PDB entry 4MA7 | X-ray diffraction, 1.97 A resolution | chains A and L of the 3 polymer chains in the assembly

# Chain A
Name: Major prion protein
Source organism: Mus musculus
UniProtKB: P04925 (PRIO_MOUSE); residues 117-230 here correspond to UniProt positions 116-229 (UniProt number = residue number - 1)
Sequence (114 residues; row label = number of the first residue in the row):
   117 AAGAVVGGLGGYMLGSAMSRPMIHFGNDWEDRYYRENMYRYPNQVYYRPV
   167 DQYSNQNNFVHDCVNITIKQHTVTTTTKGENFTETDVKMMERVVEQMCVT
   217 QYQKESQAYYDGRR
Unresolved in the structure: 117-118, 229-230
Disulfides: Cys179-Cys214
Residues lining bound ligands: Promazine (P2Z): Val122, Gly124, Leu125, Tyr128, Tyr162, Ile182, Gln186, Val189, Thr190
Curated features (UniProtKB/Swiss-Prot):
  - glycosylation (N-linked (GlcNAc...) asparagine): Asn181, Asn197
What the authors report for this chain:
  - binding site for Promazine: Val122, Leu125, Tyr128, Tyr162, Val189, Thr190
  - conformationally variable residues (loop rearrangement, order/disorder transition, side-chain flip): Gly119 to Gly124, Leu125, Tyr128, Lys185
  - contacts within the chain: Ala120-Leu130 (backbone contact), Val121-Met129 (hydrophobic contact), Val122-Leu125 (hydrophobic contact), Leu125-Tyr128 (hydrophobic contact), Leu125-Tyr162 (hydrophobic contact), Tyr128-Arg164, Tyr128-Asp178 (hydrogen bond), Tyr128-Ile182 (hydrophobic contact), Met129-Tyr163, Leu130-Tyr162, Tyr169-Asp178 (hydrogen bond)
  - disease-associated variants - D178N: decreased stability (proposed by the authors, not directly observed)

# Chain L
Name: POM1 light chain
Source organism: Mus musculus
Notes: fragment: Fab
Sequence (213 residues; numbered 1 to 213; the number before each row is that of its first residue):
     1 DIVLTQSPAILSVSPGERVSFSCRASQNIGTSIHWYQQRTNESPRLIIKY
    51 ASESISGIPSRFSGSGSGTDFTLSINSVESEDIADYYCQQSNTWPYTFGG
   101 GTKLELKRADAAPTVSIFPPSSEQLTSGGASVVCFLNNFYPKDINVKWKI
   151 DGSERQNGVLNSETDQDSKDSTYSMSSTLTLTKDEYERHNTYTCEATHKT
   201 STSPIVKSFNRNE
Disulfides: Cys23-Cys88, Cys134-Cys194

# Interface between chain A and chain L
Contacting residue pairs (14; chain A residue first):
  Phe141(A) - Trp94(L)
  Gly142(A) - Trp94(L)
  Gly142(A) - Tyr96(L)  hydrogen bond (backbone-side chain)
  Asn143(A) - Ser91(L)
  Asn143(A) - Asn92(L)
  Asn143(A) - Thr93(L)
  Asn143(A) - Trp94(L)
  Asp144(A) - Ser32(L)  hydrogen bond
  Asp144(A) - Tyr50(L)  hydrogen bond
  Asp144(A) - Ser91(L)  hydrogen bond
  Asp144(A) - Asn92(L)
  Trp145(A) - Asn92(L)  hydrogen bond (backbone-backbone)
  Trp145(A) - Thr93(L)
  Glu146(A) - Trp94(L)
Other interface residues (no listed pair), chain A (7 interface residues in all): Lys204

# Summary
Chain A and chain L each contribute 7 residues to their interface, with 5 hydrogen bonds. Among the polar
pairs are Gly142(A)-Tyr96(L), Asp144(A)-Ser32(L) and Asp144(A)-Tyr50(L). Bound to chain A: Promazine. From the
paper: a binding site for Promazine at Val122(A), Leu125(A) and Tyr128(A) among others; D178N of chain A
reduces stability.
Chain A is Major prion protein and chain L is POM1 light chain, both from Mus musculus; the structure, Crystal
structure of mouse prion protein complexed with Promazine, was determined by X-ray diffraction, deposited
together with 4MA8.
